PDB entry 3SDI | X-ray diffraction, 2.65 A resolution | chains Q and R of the 28 polymer chains in the assembly

Chain Q:
Molecule: Proteasome component PRE6
From: Saccharomyces cerevisiae
Notes: EC 3.4.25.1
UniProt: P40303 (PSA7_YEAST); the construct lacks a stretch of the UniProt sequence and is renumbered around it, so the offset changes along the chain: 7-62 = UniProt 3-58; 63-143 = UniProt 60-140; 145-180 = UniProt 144-179; 182-203 = UniProt 184-205; 1 more segments
Amino-acid sequence (241 residues; numbered 7 to 243 plus 7 insertion-coded residues; 3 numbers in that range are skipped by the numbering (no residue carries them; nothing is unmodelled there); the number before each row is that of its first residue; a row labelled like 180A-180D holds insertion residues (180A, then the next letters in order)):
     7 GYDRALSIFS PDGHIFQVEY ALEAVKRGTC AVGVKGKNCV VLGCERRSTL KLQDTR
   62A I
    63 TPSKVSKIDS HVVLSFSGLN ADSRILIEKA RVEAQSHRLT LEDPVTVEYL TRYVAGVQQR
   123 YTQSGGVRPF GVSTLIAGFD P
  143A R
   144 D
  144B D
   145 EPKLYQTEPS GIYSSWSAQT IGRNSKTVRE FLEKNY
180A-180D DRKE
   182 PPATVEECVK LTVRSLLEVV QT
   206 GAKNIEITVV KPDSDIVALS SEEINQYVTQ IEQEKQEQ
Disordered / not traced: 7-9
UniProt features mapped onto this chain:
  - modified residue: Thr-63 (Phosphothreonine)

Chain R:
Molecule: Proteasome component PUP2
From: Saccharomyces cerevisiae
Notes: EC 3.4.25.1
UniProt: P32379 (PSA5_YEAST); the construct lacks a stretch of the UniProt sequence and is renumbered around it, so the offset changes along the chain: 1-123 = UniProt 1-123; 128-144 = UniProt 134-150; 145-180 = UniProt 152-187; 184-202 = UniProt 191-209; 3 more segments
Amino-acid sequence (260 residues; row label = number of the first residue in the row; note: 10 numbers in that range are skipped by the numbering (no residue carries them; nothing is unmodelled there); a row labelled like 123A-123J holds insertion residues (123A, then the next letters in order)):
     1 MFLTRSEYDR GVSTFSPEGR LFQVEYSLEA IKLGSTAIGI ATKEGVVLGV EKRATSPLLE
    61 SDSIEKIVEI DRHIGCAMSG LTADARSMIE HARTAAVTHN LYYDEDINVE SLTQSVCDLA
   121 LRF
123A-123J GEGASGEERL
   128 MSRPFGVALL IAGHDAD
  144A D
   145 GYQLFHAEPS GTFYRYNAKA IGSGSEGAQA ELLNEW
180C-180E HSS
   184 LTLKEAELLV LKILKQVME
   205 EKLDE
209A-209B NN
   210 AQLSCITKQD GFKIYDNEKT AELI
   235 KELKEKEAAE SPEEADVEMS
Disordered / not traced: 1-11, 123A-123J, 245-254
Metal / ion sites: Mg2+: Glu-105 (shared with 2 residues of chain Z)

Chain Q / chain R interface:
Pairs across the interface (55; chain Q residue first):
  Ala-11(Q) with Ser-129(R)
  Ser-13(Q) with Ser-129(R); Arg-130(R)
  Ile-14(Q) with Gln-23(R)
  Phe-15(Q) with Gln-23(R); Tyr-26(R), hydrophobic; Ser-27(R); Ala-30(R), hydrophobic; Leu-81(R), hydrophobic; Arg-130(R); Pro-131(R); Gly-133(R)
  Ser-16(Q) with Tyr-26(R)
  Pro-17(Q) with Tyr-26(R), hydrophobic; Glu-29(R)
  Asp-18(Q) with Glu-29(R)
  Gly-19(Q) with Tyr-26(R); Glu-29(R); Ala-30(R)
  His-20(Q) with Leu-33(R)
  Ile-21(Q) with Leu-81(R), hydrophobic; Arg-130(R)
  Lys-41(Q) with Glu-60(R), salt bridge
  Gln-121(Q) with Ala-83(R); Asp-84(R); Arg-130(R)
  Thr-124(Q) with Arg-130(R), hydrogen bond (backbone-side chain)
  Gln-125(Q) with Met-128(R); Ser-129(R), hydrogen bond (backbone-backbone); Arg-130(R); Phe-132(R)
  Ser-126(Q) with Ser-129(R), hydrogen bond (backbone-side chain)
  Gly-127(Q) with Ser-129(R)
  Ser-154(Q) with Ala-83(R)
  Gly-155(Q) with Ala-83(R)
  Ile-156(Q) with Thr-82(R); Ala-83(R)
  Ser-158(Q) with Leu-59(R); Ser-63(R)
  Ser-159(Q) with Leu-59(R); Glu-60(R), hydrogen bond (backbone-backbone); Ser-63(R), hydrogen bond (backbone-side chain)
  Trp-160(Q) with Ser-56(R); Leu-58(R); Leu-59(R), hydrophobic
  Ser-161(Q) with Leu-58(R), hydrogen bond (backbone-backbone); Glu-60(R)
  Ala-162(Q) with Leu-58(R)
  Leu-176(Q) with Leu-58(R), hydrophobic
  Glu-177(Q) with Ser-56(R), hydrogen bond; Pro-57(R)
  Arg-180B(Q) with Pro-57(R), hydrogen bond (side chain-backbone); Leu-58(R), hydrogen bond (side chain-backbone); Leu-59(R), hydrogen bond (side chain-backbone); Glu-60(R)
Interface residues without a listed pair, chain Q (28 interface residues in all): Tyr-180
Interface residues without a listed pair, chain R (24 interface residues in all): Thr-55, Ser-61

In short:
28 residues of chain Q face 24 of chain R across their interface, with 10 hydrogen bonds and 1 salt bridge.
Among the polar pairs are Lys-41(Q)/Glu-60(R), Thr-124(Q)/Arg-130(R) and Ser-126(Q)/Ser-129(R).
Chain Q is Proteasome component PRE6 and chain R is Proteasome component PUP2, both from Saccharomyces
cerevisiae; the structure, Structure of yeast 20S open-gate proteasome with Compound 20, was determined by
X-ray diffraction (same publication as 3SDK, 3OEU and 3OEV).
